7ASE - chains 0 and q of the 52 polymer chains in the assembly; structure by electron microscopy, 3.33 A resolution.

== Chain 0 ==
Molecule: 18S
Source organism: Trypanosoma cruzi
Sequence (2319 nucleotides; numbered 0 to 2323 plus 62 insertion-coded residues; 67 numbers in that range are skipped by the numbering (no residue carries them; nothing is unmodelled there); the number before each row is that of its first residue; a row labelled like 1004A-1004Z holds insertion residues (1004A, then the next letters in order); numbering starts at 0):
     0 UGAUCUGGUU GAUUCUGCCA GUAGUCAUAU GCUUGUUUCA AGGACUUAGC CAUGCAUGCC
    60 UCAGAAUCAC UGCAUUGCAG GAAUCUGCGC AUGGCUCAUU ACAUCAGACG UAAUCUGCCG
   120 CAAAAAUCUU GCGGUCUCCG CAACAUUGGA UAACUUGGCG AAACGCCAAG CUAAUACAUG
   180 AACCAACCGG AUGUUCUCUG UUCCGGCGGC AGGGCAACCU GCUGCCAUGG GACGUCCAGC
   240 GAAUGAAUGA AAGUAAAACC AAUGCCUUCA CCGGCAGUAA CACUCAGAAG UGUUGAUUCA
   300 AUUCAUUCCG UGCGAAAGCC GGGUUUUUUU AUCCGGCGUC UUUUGACGAA CAACUGCCCU
   360 AUCAGCCAGC GAUGGCCGUG UAGUGGACUG CCAUGGCGUU GACGGGAGCG GGGGAUUAGG
   420 GUUCGAUUCC GGAGAGGGAG CCUGAGAAAU AGCUACCACU UCUACGGAGG GCAGCAGGCG
   480 CGCAAAUUGC CCAAUGUCAA AAAAAAAAGA UGAGGCAGCG AAAAGAAAUA GAGCCGACAG
   540 UGCUUUUGCA UUGUCGUUUU CAAUGGGGGA UAUUUAAACC CAUCCAAAAU CGAGUAACAA
   600 UUGGAGGACA AGUCUGGUGC CAGCACCCGC GGUAAUUCCA GCUCCAAAAG CGUAUAUUAA
   660 UGCUGUUGCU GUUAAAGGGU UCGUAGUUGA AUUGAGGGCC UCUAAGGCGC AAUGGUUUAG
   720 UCCCAUCCAC UUCGGAUUGG UGACCCAUGC CCUUGUGGUC CGUGAACAGA CAUUCAGAAA
   780 CAAAAAACAC GGGAGUGGUA CCUUUCCUGA UUAUCGCAUG UCAUGCAUGC CAGAGGGCGC
   840 CCGUGAUUUU UUACUGUGAC UAAAAAAGUG UGACCAAAGC AGUCAUUCGA CUUGAAUUAG
   900 AAAGCAUGGG AUAACAAAGG AGCAGCCUCU GGGCCACCGU UUCGGCUUUU GUUGGUUUUA
   960 AAAGUCCAUU GGAGAUUAUG GGGCAGUGUG ACAAGCGGCU GGGUG
1004A-1004Z GUUAUUCCACACACACACACACACGC
1005A-1005Z UCCUUUUUUUUGGACGUGUUUUGUGU
1006A-1006J GUGUAUGUGG
  1066 CACUCGUCGC CUUUG
  1087 UGGGAAAUCC GUGUGGCACU GUGUUUGAUG UUGUUGGCAG AGACUUCGGU CUUUUGCCUU
  1147 CGCAUAUUUC ACACAUGUGU CAUGCCUUCC CUCAACUCAC GGCAUCCAGG AAUGAAGGAG
  1207 GGUAGUUCGG GGGAGAACGU ACUGGUGCGU CAGAGGUGAA AUUCUUAGAC CGCACCAAGA
  1267 CGAACUACAG CGAAGGCAUU CUUCAAGGAU ACCUUCCUCA AUCAAGAACC AAAGUGUGGG
  1327 GAUCGAAGAU GAUUAGAGAC CAUUGUAGUC CACACUGCAA ACGAUGACAC CCAUGAAUUG
  1387 GGGAGUUUUU GGUCGUAGGC GUGGUCGGGC UUGAUUAUUA UUUUUCAUCC CGUUCCUCGU
  1447 CUCGCCAAUG AAUAUUAAAU UUACGUGCAU AUUCUUUUUG GUCUUCGUUU UUUUACGGCG
  1507 AGGGCCUUUA ACGGGAAUAU CCUCAGCACG UUAUCUGACU UCUUCACGCG AAAGCUUUGA
  1567 GGUUACAGUC UCAGGGGGGA GUACGUUCGC AAGAGUGAAA CUUAAAGAAA UUGACGGAAU
  1627 GGCACCACAA GACGUGGAGC GUGCGGUUUA AUUUGACUCA ACACGGGGAA CUUUACCAGA
  1687 UCCGGACAGG GUGAGGAUUG ACAGAUUGAG UGUUCUUUCU CGAUCCCCUG AAUGGUGGUG
  1747 CAUGGCCGCU UUUGGUCGGU GGAGUGAUUU GUUUGGUUGA UUCCGUCAAC GGACGAGAUC
  1807 CAAGCUGCCC AGUAGGAUUC AGAAUUGCCC AUAGGAUAGC AAUCCCUUCC GCGGGUUUUA
  1867 CCCAAGGGGG GGCGGUAUUC GCUUGUAUCC UUCUCUGCGG GAUUCCUUGU UUUGCGCAAG
  1927 GUGAGAUUUU GGGCAACAGC AGGUCUGUGA UGCUCCUCAA UGUUCUGGGC GACACGCGCA
  1987 CUACAAUGUC AGUGAGAACA AGAAAAACGA CUCUUGUCGG ACCUACUUGA UCAAAAGAGU
  2047 GGGAAAACCC CGGAAUCACG UAGACCCACU UGGGACCGAG UAUUGCAAUU AUUGGUCGCG
  2107 CAACGAGGAA UGUCUCGUAG GCGCAGCUCA UCAAACUGUG CCGAUUACGU CCCUGCCAUU
  2167 UGUACACACC GCCCGUCGUU GUUUCCGAUG AUGGUGCAAU ACAGGUGAUC GGACAGUCGA
  2227 GUGCUUCACU UGACCGAAAG UUCACCGAUA UUUCUUCAAU AGAGGAAGCA AAAGUCGUAA
  2287 CAAGGUAGCU GUAGGUGAAC CUGCAGCUGG AUCAUUU
Not modelled in the structure: 0, 1004A-1004Z, 1005A-1005Z, 1006A-1006J, 1087-1178, 1836-1849
Sequence notes: conflict C143 (A144 in 320364483), C805 (U806 in 320364483); insertion (2321-2323)

== Chain q ==
Protein: 40S ribosomal protein S7
Source organism: Trypanosoma cruzi
Reference sequence: Q4CUC7 (Q4CUC7_TRYCC); residues -8 to 202 here correspond to UniProt positions 1-211 (UniProt number = residue number + 9)
Sequence (211 residues; row label = number of the first residue in the row; numbers below 1 keep their minus sign (Met-8 is residue -8)):
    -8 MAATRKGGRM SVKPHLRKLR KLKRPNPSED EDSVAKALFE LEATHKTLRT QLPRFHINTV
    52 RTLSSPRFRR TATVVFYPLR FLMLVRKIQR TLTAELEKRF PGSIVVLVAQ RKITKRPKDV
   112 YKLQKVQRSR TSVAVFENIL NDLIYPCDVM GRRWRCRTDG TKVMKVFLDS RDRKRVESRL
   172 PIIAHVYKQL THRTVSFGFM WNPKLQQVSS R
Not modelled in the structure: -8 to 2

== How chain 0 and chain q interact ==
Residue-residue contacts (86; chain 0 residue first):
  U691(0) - Arg119(q)  hydrogen bond to the base
  U692(0) - Arg107(q)  hydrogen bond to the sugar
  U692(0) - Leu114(q)  base contact
  U692(0) - Gln115(q)  base contact
  U692(0) - Arg119(q)  hydrogen bond to the sugar
  U692(0) - Thr122(q)  hydrogen bond to the phosphate
  G693(0) - Arg107(q)  hydrogen bond to the base
  G693(0) - Thr122(q)  hydrogen bond to the phosphate
  G693(0) - Ser123(q)  hydrogen bond to the phosphate
  G693(0) - Val124(q)  phosphate contact
  A694(0) - Arg184(q)  salt bridge to the phosphate
  G695(0) - His183(q)  phosphate contact
  G695(0) - Arg184(q)  hydrogen bond to the sugar
  G696(0) - Lys179(q)  phosphate contact
  G696(0) - His183(q)  sugar contact
  G696(0) - Arg184(q)  phosphate contact
  G697(0) - Lys179(q)  phosphate contact
  C750(0) - Arg58(q)  hydrogen bond to the phosphate
  U753(0) - Asp150(q)  sugar contact
  U753(0) - Thr152(q)  phosphate contact
  G754(0) - Asp150(q)  phosphate contact
  G754(0) - Thr152(q)  hydrogen bond to the phosphate
  G763(0) - Arg102(q)  hydrogen bond to the base
  G763(0) - Lys103(q)  base contact
  G763(0) - Ile104(q)  hydrogen bond to the base
  G763(0) - Val126(q)  base contact
  G763(0) - Leu181(q)  hydrogen bond to the sugar
  G763(0) - Thr182(q)  hydrogen bond to the sugar
  G763(0) - His183(q)  hydrogen bond to the sugar
  A764(0) - Phe67(q)  sugar contact
  A764(0) - Gln101(q)  hydrogen bond to the sugar
  A764(0) - Arg102(q)  base contact
  A764(0) - Lys103(q)  base contact
  A764(0) - Leu181(q)  sugar contact
  A764(0) - His183(q)  phosphate contact
  A765(0) - Val51(q)  phosphate contact
  A765(0) - Thr53(q)  phosphate contact
  A765(0) - Gln101(q)  sugar contact
  C766(0) - Val51(q)  phosphate contact
  A767(0) - Lys14(q)  salt bridge to the phosphate
  A782(0) - Lys106(q)  hydrogen bond to the sugar
  A783(0) - Lys106(q)  phosphate contact
  U848(0) - Lys113(q)  sugar contact
  U848(0) - Lys116(q)  salt bridge to the phosphate
  U849(0) - Tyr112(q)  stacking on the base
  U849(0) - Lys113(q)  salt bridge to the phosphate
  U850(0) - Val111(q)  base contact
  U850(0) - Tyr112(q)  hydrogen bond to the base
  A913(0) - Val111(q)  base contact
  C914(0) - Val111(q)  base contact
  C914(0) - Tyr112(q)  hydrogen bond to the base
  A915(0) - Tyr112(q)  base contact
  A915(0) - Gln115(q)  hydrogen bond to the base
  A916(0) - Gln115(q)  base contact
  G971(0) - Lys12(q)  phosphate contact
  G971(0) - Leu13(q)  phosphate contact
  A972(0) - Arg11(q)  salt bridge to the phosphate
  A972(0) - Lys12(q)  phosphate contact
  A972(0) - Leu13(q)  phosphate contact
  G973(0) - Arg71(q)  salt bridge to the phosphate
  A974(0) - Leu70(q)  base contact
  A974(0) - Arg71(q)  hydrogen bond to the phosphate
  A974(0) - Arg102(q)  base contact
  A974(0) - Lys103(q)  base contact
  A974(0) - Ser120(q)  hydrogen bond to the base
  A974(0) - Arg121(q)  hydrogen bond to the base
  A977(0) - Arg71(q)  base contact
  G979(0) - Phe46(q)  sugar contact
  G1195(0) - Arg71(q)  base contact
  G1195(0) - Leu75(q)  base contact
  G1196(0) - Met74(q)  base contact
  A1197(0) - Ser120(q)  phosphate contact
  U1199(0) - Arg119(q)  hydrogen bond to the base
  G1397(0) - Arg81(q)  salt bridge to the phosphate
  G1398(0) - Arg40(q)  phosphate contact
  U1399(0) - Arg40(q)  salt bridge to the phosphate
  C1400(0) - Lys37(q)  salt bridge to the phosphate
  U1455(0) - Arg162(q)  sugar contact
  U1455(0) - Lys165(q)  phosphate contact
  G1456(0) - Lys165(q)  salt bridge to the phosphate
  A1465(0) - Trp192(q)  stacking on the base
  A1465(0) - Ser200(q)  hydrogen bond to the base
  A1465(0) - Ser201(q)  hydrogen bond to the base
  A1465(0) - Arg202(q)  hydrogen bond to the sugar
  U1466(0) - Trp192(q)  base contact
  U1466(0) - Arg202(q)  base contact
Also at the interface, not in a pair above, chain 0 (51 interface residues in all): C751, U847, G909, G980, A1198, U1394, G1401, A1454, A1457
Also at the interface, not in a pair above, chain q (58 interface residues in all): Pro69, Thr105, Lys109, Asp110, Val117, Gln118, Ile130, Arg166, Gln180, Val199

== In short ==
51 residues of chain 0 face 58 of chain q across their interface, with 27 hydrogen bonds, 10 salt bridges and
2 aromatic stacking contacts. Among the polar pairs are U691(0)-Arg119(q), G693(0)-Arg107(q) and
G763(0)-Arg102(q).
Chain 0 is 18S and chain q is 40S ribosomal protein S7, both from Trypanosoma cruzi; the structure, 43S
preinitiation complex from Trypanosoma cruzi with the kDDX60 helicase, was determined by electron microscopy.
